PDB entry 2NVB | X-ray diffraction, 2.80 A resolution | chains A and C of the 4 polymer chains in the assembly

[Chain A (and C)]
Molecule: NADP-dependent alcohol dehydrogenase
Organism: Thermoanaerobacter brockii
Notes: EC 1.1.1.2; chain C of this document is another copy of the same molecule, construct and numbering; everything in this record applies to it too
UniProt: P14941 (ADH_THEBR); residues 1-352 here = UniProt positions 1-352
Amino-acid sequence (352 residues; each row starts with the number of its first residue):
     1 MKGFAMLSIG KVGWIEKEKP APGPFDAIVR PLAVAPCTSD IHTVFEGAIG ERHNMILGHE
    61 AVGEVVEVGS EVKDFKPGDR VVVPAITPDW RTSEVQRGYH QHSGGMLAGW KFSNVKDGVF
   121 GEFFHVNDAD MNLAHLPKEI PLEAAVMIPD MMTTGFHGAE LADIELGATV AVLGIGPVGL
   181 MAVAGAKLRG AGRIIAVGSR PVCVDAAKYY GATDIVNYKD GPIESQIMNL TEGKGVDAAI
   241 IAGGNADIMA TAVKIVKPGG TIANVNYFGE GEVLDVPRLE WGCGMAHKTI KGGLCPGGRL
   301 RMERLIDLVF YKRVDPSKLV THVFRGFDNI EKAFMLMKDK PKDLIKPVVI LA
Sequence notes: engineered mutation Asp-275 (Pro in P14941)
Swiss-Prot annotation at these positions:
  - binding site (Zn(2+)): Cys-37, His-59, Asp-150
  - binding site (NADP(+)): Ile-175 to Val-178, Gly-198 to Arg-200, Tyr-218, Val-265 to Tyr-267, Lys-340
Ion coordination: Zn2+: Cys-37, His-59, Asp-150
Small-molecule neighbours: NADP (NAP; NADP nicotinamide-adenine-dinucleotide phosphate): Thr-38, Ser-39, His-59, Trp-110, Asp-150, Met-151, Thr-154, Gly-174, Ile-175, Gly-176, Pro-177, Val-178, Gly-179, Val-197, Gly-198, Ser-199, Arg-200, Cys-203, Tyr-218, Ile-223, Ala-242, Gly-243, Gly-244, Asn-245, Ile-248, Val-265, Asn-266, Tyr-267, Leu-294, Lys-340

[Chain A / chain C interface]
Pairs across the interface (23; chain A residue first):
  Phe-25(A) / Phe-25(C)  hydrophobic
  Phe-25(A) / Arg-91(C)
  Trp-90(A) / Trp-90(C)
  Trp-90(A) / Gln-96(C)
  Arg-91(A) / Phe-25(C)
  Arg-91(A) / Asp-128(C)  salt bridge
  Arg-91(A) / Met-131(C)
  Thr-92(A) / Met-131(C)
  Gln-96(A) / Trp-90(C)
  Gln-96(A) / Met-131(C)  hydrogen bond (side chain-backbone)
  Gln-96(A) / Gly-298(C)
  Gln-96(A) / Arg-299(C)  hydrogen bond (side chain-backbone)
  Gln-96(A) / Leu-300(C)  hydrogen bond (side chain-backbone)
  Arg-97(A) / Leu-300(C)
  Arg-97(A) / Arg-304(C)
  Asp-128(A) / Arg-91(C)  salt bridge
  Met-131(A) / Arg-91(C)
  Met-131(A) / Thr-92(C)
  Met-131(A) / Gln-96(C)  hydrogen bond (backbone-side chain)
  Gly-298(A) / Gln-96(C)
  Arg-299(A) / Gln-96(C)  hydrogen bond (backbone-side chain)
  Leu-300(A) / Gln-96(C)  hydrogen bond (backbone-side chain)
  Leu-300(A) / Arg-97(C)
Other interface residues (no listed pair), chain A (15 interface residues in all): Ser-93, Val-95, Arg-301, Arg-304
Other interface residues (no listed pair), chain C (15 interface residues in all): Ser-93, Val-95, Asp-130

[Summary]
Chain A and chain C each contribute 15 residues to their interface; the contacts include 6 hydrogen bonds and
2 salt bridges. Polar contacts include Arg-91(A)/Asp-128(C), Gln-96(A)/Met-131(C) and Gln-96(A)/Arg-299(C).
Ligands of chain A: NADP.
Chain A and chain C are both NADP-dependent alcohol dehydrogenase (Thermoanaerobacter brockii); the structure,
Contribution of Pro275 to the Thermostability of the Alcohol Dehydrogenases (ADHs), was determined by X-ray
diffraction together with 2OUI from the same study.
